Entry 9B8S (electron microscopy, 5.01 A resolution (low resolution: residue-level contacts below are approximate; hydrogen-bond / salt-bridge calls are withheld)); this record covers chains C and D of the 6 polymer chains in the assembly.

[Chain C (and D)]
Name: Proliferating cell nuclear antigen
Organism: Homo sapiens
Notes: chain D of this document is another copy of the same molecule, construct and numbering; everything in this record applies to it too
UniProtKB: P12004 (PCNA_HUMAN); numbering as in UniProt (aligned over 1-261)
Chain sequence (261 residues; row label = number of the first residue in the row):
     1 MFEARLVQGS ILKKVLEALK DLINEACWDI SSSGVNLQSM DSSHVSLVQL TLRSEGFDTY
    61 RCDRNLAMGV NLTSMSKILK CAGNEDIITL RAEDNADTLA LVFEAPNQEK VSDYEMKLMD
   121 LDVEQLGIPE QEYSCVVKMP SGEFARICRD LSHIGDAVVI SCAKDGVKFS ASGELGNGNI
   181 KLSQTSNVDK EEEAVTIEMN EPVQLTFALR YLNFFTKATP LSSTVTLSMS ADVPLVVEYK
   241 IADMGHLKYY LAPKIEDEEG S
UniProt features mapped onto this chain:
  - DNA-binding region: R61 to K80
  - modified residue: K14 (N6-acetyllysine), K77 (N6-acetyllysine), K80 (N6-acetyllysine), Y211 (Phosphotyrosine), K248 (N6-acetyllysine)
  - cross-link (Glycyl lysine isopeptide (Lys-Gly)): K164 (interchain with G-Cter in SUMO2), K254 (interchain with G-Cter in SUMO2)
  - natural variant: S228 (S228I: In ATLD2)
  - mutagenesis: K13 (K13R: Inhibits acetylation, recruitment to DNA damage sites, inducible ubiquitination and protein degradation, DNA replication and repair synthesis efficiencies, but homotrimer formation, nuclear ...), K14 (K14R: Inhibits acetylation, recruitment to DNA damage sites, inducible ubiquitination and protein degradation, DNA replication and repair synthesis efficiencies, but homotrimer formation, nuclear ...), K20 (K20R: Inhibits acetylation, recruitment to DNA damage sites, inducible ubiquitination and protein degradation, DNA replication and repair synthesis efficiencies, but homotrimer formation, nuclear ...), M40 (M40A: Complete loss of interaction with UHRF2), S43 to V45 (No effect on POLD3-binding. Impairs binding to ALKBH2), K77 (K77A: Inhibits recruitment to DNA damage sites, but nuclear localization is similar as the wild-type; in association with A-80 ...), K80 (K80A: Inhibits recruitment to DNA damage sites, but nuclear localization is similar as the wild-type; in association with A-77 ...), Q125 to I128 (Strong decrease in POLD3-binding. Impairs binding to ALKBH2), I128 (I128A: Complete loss of interaction with UHRF2), K164 (K164R: Abolishes ubiquitination. No effect on interaction with SHPRH), V188 to K190 (No effect on POLD3-binding. No effect on ALKBH2-binding), Y211 (Y211F: Alters chromatin-associated PCNA stability and its function in DNA replication and repair), 3 further mutagenesis entries in UniProt

[Chain C / chain D interface]
Pairs across the interface (28):
  I78(C) with L175(D)
  K80(C) with D150(D)
  C81(C) with D150(D)
  Q108(C) with S183(D)
  E109(C) with K181(D); L182(D); S183(D); E193(D)
  K110(C) with E143(D); I147(D); I180(D); K181(D)
  V111(C) with I180(D); K181(D)
  S112(C) with N179(D); I180(D)
  D113(C) with G178(D); N179(D)
  Y114(C) with L151(D); N177(D); G178(D)
  E115(C) with G176(D); N177(D)
  M116(C) with L175(D)
  K117(C) with G173(D); E174(D); L175(D); G176(D)
Other interface residues (no listed pair), chain C (14 interface residues in all): N107
Other interface residues (no listed pair), chain D (17 interface residues in all): I154

[In short]
14 residues of chain C face 17 of chain D across their interface. From UniProt: 23 mutagenesis sites on chain
C.
Both chains are Proliferating cell nuclear antigen (Homo sapiens). Entry 9B8S (Human polymerase epsilon bound
to PCNA and DNA in the nucleotide exchange state) was determined by electron microscopy together with 9B8T
from the same study.
